3IAS - chains 3 and 4 of the 8 polymer chains in the assembly; structure by X-ray diffraction, 3.15 A resolution.

Chain 3:
Protein: NADH-quinone oxidoreductase subunit 3
Organism: Thermus thermophilus
Notes: EC 1.6.99.5
Reference sequence: Q56223 (NQO3_THET8); residues 1-783 here = UniProt positions 1-783
Sequence (783 residues; each row starts with the number of its first residue):
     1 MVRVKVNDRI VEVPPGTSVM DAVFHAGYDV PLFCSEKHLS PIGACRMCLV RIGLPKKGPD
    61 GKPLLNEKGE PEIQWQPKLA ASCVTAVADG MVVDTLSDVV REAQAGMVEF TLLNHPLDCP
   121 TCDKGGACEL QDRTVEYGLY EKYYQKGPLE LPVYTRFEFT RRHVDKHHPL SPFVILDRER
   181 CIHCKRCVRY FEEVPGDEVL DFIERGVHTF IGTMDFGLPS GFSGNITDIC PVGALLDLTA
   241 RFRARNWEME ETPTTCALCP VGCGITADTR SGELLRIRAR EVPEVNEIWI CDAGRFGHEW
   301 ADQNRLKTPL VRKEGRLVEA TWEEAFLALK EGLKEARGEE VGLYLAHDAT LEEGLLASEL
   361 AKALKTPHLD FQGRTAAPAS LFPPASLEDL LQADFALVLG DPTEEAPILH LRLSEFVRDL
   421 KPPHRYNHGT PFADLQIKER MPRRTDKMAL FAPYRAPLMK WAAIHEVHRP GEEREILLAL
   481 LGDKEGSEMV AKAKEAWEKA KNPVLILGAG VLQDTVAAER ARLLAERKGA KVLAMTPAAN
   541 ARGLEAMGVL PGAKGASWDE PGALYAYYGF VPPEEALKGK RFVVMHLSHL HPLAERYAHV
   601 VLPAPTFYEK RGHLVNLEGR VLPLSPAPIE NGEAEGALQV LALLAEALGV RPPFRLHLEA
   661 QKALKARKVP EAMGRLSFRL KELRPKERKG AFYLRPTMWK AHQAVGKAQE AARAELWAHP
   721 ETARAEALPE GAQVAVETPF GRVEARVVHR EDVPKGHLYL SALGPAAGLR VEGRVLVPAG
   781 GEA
Unresolved in the structure: 56-72, 144-149, 778-783
Curated features (UniProtKB/Swiss-Prot):
  - binding site ([2Fe-2S] cluster): Cys-34, Cys-45, Cys-48, Cys-83
  - binding site ([4Fe-4S] cluster): His-115, Cys-119, Cys-122, Cys-128, Cys-181, Cys-184, Cys-187, Cys-230, Cys-256, Cys-259, Cys-263, Cys-291
  - mutagenesis: Cys-256 (C256A: Decreases amount and stability of iron-sulfur center 4), Cys-259 (C259A: Decreases amount and stability of iron-sulfur center 4), Cys-263 (C263A: Decreases amount and stability of iron-sulfur center 4), Cys-291 (C291A: Decreases amount and stability of iron-sulfur center 4)
Ion coordination: 2Fe-2S cluster Fe: Cys-34, Cys-45, Cys-48, Cys-83; 4Fe-4S cluster Fe site 1: His-115, Cys-119, Cys-122, Cys-128; 4Fe-4S cluster Fe site 2: Cys-181, Cys-184, Cys-187, Cys-230; 4Fe-4S cluster Fe site 3: Cys-256, Cys-259, Cys-263, Cys-291; Ca2+: Leu-274, Asp-302
Residues lining bound ligands:
  - 2Fe-2S cluster (FES): Leu-32, Phe-33, Cys-34, Ser-35, Ile-42, Gly-43, Ala-44, Cys-45, Arg-46, Met-47, Cys-48, Cys-83
  - 4Fe-4S cluster (SF4), molecule 1: His-115, Asp-118, Cys-119, Cys-122, Lys-124, Gly-125, Cys-128, Leu-130, Gln-131, Arg-180, Val-232, Gly-233
  - 4Fe-4S cluster (SF4), molecule 2: Cys-181, Ile-182, His-183, Cys-184, Arg-186, Cys-187, Phe-202, Ile-211, Cys-230, Pro-231, Val-232, Ala-234, Leu-235
  - 4Fe-4S cluster (SF4), molecule 3: Cys-256, Leu-258, Cys-259, Val-261, Gly-262, Cys-263, Ile-290, Cys-291, Gly-294, Pro-407, Ile-408
From the paper describing this entry:
  - Ca2+ coordination: Leu-274, Asp-302

Chain 4:
Protein: NADH-quinone oxidoreductase subunit 4
Organism: Thermus thermophilus
Notes: EC 1.6.99.5
Reference sequence: Q56220 (NQO4_THET8); residue numbers follow UniProt; this construct covers 1-409
Sequence (409 residues; numbered 1 to 409; the number before each row is that of its first residue):
     1 MREEFLEEIP LDAPPEEAKE LRTEVMTLNV GPQHPSTHGV LRLMVTLSGE EVLEVVPHIG
    61 YLHTGFEKTM EHRTYLQNIT YTPRMDYLHS FAHDLAYALA VEKLLGAVVP PRAETIRVIL
   121 NELSRLASHL VFLGTGLLDL GALTPFFYAF RERETILDLF EWVTGQRFHH NYIRIGGVKE
   181 DLPEEFVPEL KKLLEVLPHR IDEYEALFAE SPIFYERARG VGVIPPEVAI DLGLTGGSLR
   241 ASGVNYDVRK AYPYSGYETY TFDVPLGERG DVFDRMLVRI REMRESVKII KQALERLEPG
   301 PVRDPNPQIT PPPRHLLETS MEAVIYHFKH YTEGFHPPKG EVYVPTESAR GELGYYIVSD
   361 GGSMPYRVKV RAPSFVNLQS LPYACKGEQV PDMVAIIASL DPVMGDVDR
Unresolved in the structure: 1-25, 32-38
From the paper describing this entry:
  - catalytic residues: Tyr-87 (proposed by the authors, not directly observed)

How chain 3 and chain 4 interact:
Pairs across the interface - 43 pairs, chain 3 then chain 4:
  Leu-112(3) / Glu-322(4)
  Leu-112(3) / Ile-325(4)  hydrophobic
  His-115(3) / Met-321(4)
  Pro-116(3) / Met-321(4)
  Leu-117(3) / Thr-319(4)
  Leu-117(3) / Ser-320(4)
  Leu-117(3) / Met-321(4)  hydrogen bond (backbone-side chain)
  Leu-117(3) / Val-324(4)  hydrophobic
  Cys-119(3) / Val-324(4)  hydrophobic
  Cys-119(3) / Ile-325(4)  hydrophobic
  Cys-119(3) / Phe-328(4)
  Pro-120(3) / Val-324(4)
  Pro-120(3) / Phe-328(4)
  Gly-125(3) / Phe-328(4)
  Gly-126(3) / Phe-328(4)
  Gly-126(3) / Lys-329(4)  hydrogen bond (backbone-side chain)
  Gln-131(3) / Ile-325(4)
  Gln-131(3) / Phe-328(4)
  Asp-132(3) / Lys-329(4)  salt bridge
  Thr-134(3) / Ile-325(4)
  Thr-134(3) / Tyr-326(4)  hydrogen bond (backbone-side chain)
  Val-135(3) / Gln-308(4)
  Val-135(3) / Ile-325(4)  hydrophobic
  Val-135(3) / Tyr-326(4)
  Val-135(3) / Lys-329(4)
  Gly-138(3) / Gln-308(4)
  Gly-138(3) / Tyr-326(4)
  Leu-139(3) / Tyr-326(4)  hydrophobic
  Pro-152(3) / Pro-305(4)
  Pro-152(3) / Pro-307(4)  hydrophobic
  Tyr-154(3) / Pro-307(4)
  Tyr-154(3) / Thr-310(4)  hydrogen bond (side chain-backbone)
  Tyr-154(3) / Pro-312(4)
  Tyr-154(3) / Pro-313(4)
  Tyr-154(3) / Ser-320(4)
  Tyr-154(3) / Glu-322(4)
  Thr-155(3) / Ser-320(4)
  Thr-155(3) / Glu-322(4)  hydrogen bond
  Arg-161(3) / Thr-319(4)
  Arg-161(3) / Met-321(4)
  Arg-245(3) / Phe-328(4)
  Trp-247(3) / Phe-328(4)  hydrophobic
  Trp-247(3) / Thr-332(4)
Also at the interface, not in a pair above, chain 3 (22 interface residues in all): Glu-109, Leu-151
Also at the interface, not in a pair above, chain 4 (19 interface residues in all): Pro-311, Leu-316, Ala-323

In short:
22 residues of chain 3 face 19 of chain 4 across their interface; the contacts include 5 hydrogen bonds and 1
salt bridge. Among the polar pairs are Asp-132(3)/Lys-329(4), Leu-117(3)/Met-321(4) and Gly-126(3)/Lys-329(4).
Bound to chain 3: 3 copies of 4Fe-4S cluster and 2Fe-2S cluster. From the paper: the catalytic residue
Tyr-87(4); Ca2+ coordination by Leu-274(3) and Asp-302(3).
Here chain 3 is NADH-quinone oxidoreductase subunit 3 and chain 4 is NADH-quinone oxidoreductase subunit 4,
both from Thermus thermophilus. Entry 3IAS (Crystal structure of the hydrophilic domain of respiratory complex
I from Thermus thermophilus, oxidized, 4 mol/ASU ...) was determined by X-ray diffraction together with 3I9V
and 3IAM from the same study.
